Entry 1WUV (X-ray diffraction, 2.30 A resolution); this record covers chains A and J.

== Chain A (and J) ==
Protein: Concanavalin A
Organism: Canavalia gladiata
Notes: chain J of this document is another copy of the same molecule, construct and numbering; everything in this record applies to it too
UniProt: P14894 (CONA_CANGL); the construct has insertions or renumbered stretches relative to UniProt, so the offset changes along the chain: 1-118 = UniProt 164-281; 119-237 = UniProt 30-148
Amino-acid sequence (237 residues; row label = number of the first residue in the row):
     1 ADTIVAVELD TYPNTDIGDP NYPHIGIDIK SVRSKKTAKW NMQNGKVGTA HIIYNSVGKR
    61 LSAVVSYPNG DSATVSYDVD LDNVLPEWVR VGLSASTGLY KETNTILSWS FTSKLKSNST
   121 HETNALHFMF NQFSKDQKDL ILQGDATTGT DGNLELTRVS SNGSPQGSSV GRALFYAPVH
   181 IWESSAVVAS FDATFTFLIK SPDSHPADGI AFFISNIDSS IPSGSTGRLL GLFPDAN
Swiss-Prot annotation at these positions:
  - binding site (Mn(2+)): Glu8, Asp10, Asp19, His24
  - binding site (Ca(2+)): Asp10, Tyr12, Asn14, Asp19, Asp208
  - binding site (a carbohydrate): Leu99, Tyr100, Asp208, Arg228
  - site (Cleavage): Asn118, Asn237
Bound ions: Mn2+: Glu8, Asp10, Asp19, His24; Ca2+: Asp10, Tyr12, Asn14, Asp19

== Interface between chain A and chain J ==
Contacting residue pairs (57):
  Trp88(A) - Asp136(J)  hydrogen bond (side chain-backbone)
  Trp88(A) - Gln137(J)
  Trp88(A) - Lys138(J)
  Trp88(A) - Asp139(J)
  Arg90(A) - Tyr176(J)
  Ser117(A) - Gln132(J)  hydrogen bond
  His121(A) - Asn131(J)  hydrogen bond (backbone-side chain)
  Glu122(A) - Asn131(J)
  Glu122(A) - Gln132(J)
  Thr123(A) - Met129(J)
  Thr123(A) - Asn131(J)  hydrogen bond (backbone-side chain)
  Asn124(A) - Met129(J)
  Asn124(A) - Phe130(J)
  Asn124(A) - Asn131(J)  hydrogen bond (side chain-backbone)
  Asn124(A) - Gln132(J)  hydrogen bond (side chain-backbone)
  Ala125(A) - Phe128(J)
  Ala125(A) - Met129(J)  hydrogen bond (backbone-backbone)
  Leu126(A) - His127(J)
  Leu126(A) - Phe175(J)  hydrophobic
  His127(A) - Leu126(J)
  His127(A) - His127(J)  hydrogen bond (backbone-backbone)
  Phe128(A) - Ala125(J)
  Met129(A) - Thr123(J)
  Met129(A) - Asn124(J)
  Met129(A) - Ala125(J)  hydrogen bond (backbone-backbone)
  Phe130(A) - Asn124(J)
  Asn131(A) - His121(J)
  Asn131(A) - Glu122(J)
  Asn131(A) - Thr123(J)  hydrogen bond (side chain-backbone)
  Asn131(A) - Asn124(J)  hydrogen bond (backbone-side chain)
  Gln132(A) - Ser117(J)  hydrogen bond
  Gln132(A) - Glu122(J)
  Gln132(A) - Asn124(J)  hydrogen bond (backbone-side chain)
  Ser134(A) - His180(J)
  Ser134(A) - Glu183(J)
  Asp136(A) - Trp88(J)  hydrogen bond (backbone-side chain)
  Gln137(A) - Trp88(J)
  Lys138(A) - Trp88(J)
  Lys138(A) - Pro178(J)
  Lys138(A) - Ile217(J)
  Asp139(A) - Trp88(J)
  Asp139(A) - Pro178(J)
  Phe175(A) - Leu126(J)  hydrophobic
  Phe175(A) - Ala177(J)  hydrophobic
  Tyr176(A) - Arg90(J)
  Tyr176(A) - Tyr176(J)  hydrophobic
  Tyr176(A) - Ala177(J)  hydrophobic
  Tyr176(A) - Pro178(J)
  Ala177(A) - Phe175(J)  hydrophobic
  Ala177(A) - Tyr176(J)  hydrophobic
  Ala177(A) - Ala177(J)  hydrophobic
  Pro178(A) - Lys138(J)
  Pro178(A) - Asp139(J)
  Pro178(A) - Tyr176(J)
  His180(A) - Ser134(J)
  Glu183(A) - Ser134(J)  hydrogen bond
  Ile217(A) - Lys138(J)

== In short ==
Chain A and chain J each contribute 27 residues to their interface, with 15 hydrogen bonds. Polar contacts
include Trp88(A)-Asp136(J), Ser117(A)-Gln132(J) and His121(A)-Asn131(J). From UniProt: 4 Mn2+-binding
residues, 5 Ca2+-binding residues and 4 carbohydrate-binding residues on chain A.
Both chains are Concanavalin A (Canavalia gladiata). Entry 1WUV (Crystal structure of native Canavalia
gladiata lectin (CGL): a tetrameric ConA-like lectin) was determined by X-ray diffraction together with 2D7F
from the same study.
